7UGP - chains A and C of the 18 polymer chains in the assembly; structure by electron microscopy, 4.20 A resolution (low resolution: residue-level contacts below are approximate; hydrogen-bond / salt-bridge calls are withheld).

== Chain A (and C) ==
Molecule: Envelope glycoprotein gp120
Source organism: Human immunodeficiency virus 1
Notes: chain C of this document is another copy of the same molecule, construct and numbering; everything in this record applies to it too
UniProtKB: Q2N0S5 (Q2N0S5_9HIV1); aligned to UniProt positions 31-473 over residues 32-506 (the alignment contains insertions or deletions, so no single offset holds)
Sequence (443 residues; each row starts with the number of its first residue; note: 34 numbers in that range are skipped by the numbering (no residue carries them; nothing is unmodelled there)):
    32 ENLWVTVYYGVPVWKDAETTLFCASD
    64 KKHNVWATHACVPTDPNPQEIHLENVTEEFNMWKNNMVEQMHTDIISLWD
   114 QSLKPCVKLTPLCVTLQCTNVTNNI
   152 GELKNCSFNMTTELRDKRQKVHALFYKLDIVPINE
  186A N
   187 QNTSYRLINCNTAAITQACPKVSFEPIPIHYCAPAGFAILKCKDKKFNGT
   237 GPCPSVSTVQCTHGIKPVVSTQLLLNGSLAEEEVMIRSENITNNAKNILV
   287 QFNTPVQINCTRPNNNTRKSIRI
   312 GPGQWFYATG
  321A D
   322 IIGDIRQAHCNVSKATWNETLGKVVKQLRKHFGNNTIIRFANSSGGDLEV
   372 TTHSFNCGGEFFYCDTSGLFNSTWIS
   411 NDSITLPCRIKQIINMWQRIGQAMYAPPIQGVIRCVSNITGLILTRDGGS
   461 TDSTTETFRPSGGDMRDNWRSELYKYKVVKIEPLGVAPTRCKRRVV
Sequence notes: conflict Lys-64 (Glu63 in Q2N0S5), Arg-169 (Lys160 in Q2N0S5), His-173 (Tyr164 in Q2N0S5), Ala-174 (Ser165 in Q2N0S5), Lys-178 (Arg169 in Q2N0S5), Ile-181 (Val172 in Q2N0S5), Pro-183 (Gln174 in Q2N0S5), Thr-189 (Lys188 in Q2N0S5), Ser-190 (Glu189 in Q2N0S5), Ala-199 (Ser198 in Q2N0S5), Trp-316 (Ala313 in Q2N0S5), Asn-332 (Thr330 in Q2N0S5), Asp-386 (Asn384 in Q2N0S5), Asp-462 (Asn459 in Q2N0S5), Ser-471 (Gly468 in Q2N0S5), Cys-501 (Ala498 in Q2N0S5)
Disulfides: Cys-119/Cys-205, Cys-126/Cys-196, Cys-218/Cys-247, Cys-228/Cys-239, Cys-296/Cys-331, Cys-378/Cys-445, Cys-385/Cys-418
Glycans and other covalent adducts: N-acetylglucosamine (NAG) linked to Asn-88, Asn-133, Asn-156, Asn-160, Asn-234, Asn-262, Asn-276, Asn-295, Asn-301, Asn-363, Asn-392, Asn-448; glycan linked to Asn-332
From the paper describing this entry:
  - post-translational modification sites: Asn-276

== Interface between chain A and chain C ==
Contacting residue pairs - 19 pairs, chain A then chain C:
  Pro-124(A) / Arg-166(C)
  Cys-126(A) / Glu-164(C)
  Cys-126(A) / Leu-165(C)
  Cys-126(A) / Arg-166(C)
  Cys-126(A) / Pro-313(C)
  Val-127(A) / Arg-166(C)
  Val-127(A) / Asp-167(C)
  Thr-128(A) / Leu-165(C)
  Asn-160(A) / Arg-166(C)
  Met-161(A) / Arg-166(C)
  Thr-162(A) / Arg-166(C)
  Ile-184(A) / Leu-165(C)
  Arg-192(A) / Glu-164(C)
  Cys-196(A) / Glu-164(C)
  Asn-197(A) / Glu-164(C)
  Asn-197(A) / Arg-308(C)
  Ala-199(A) / Pro-313(C)
  Ala-199(A) / Gly-314(C)
  Ala-200(A) / Pro-313(C)
Interface residues without a listed pair, chain A (16 interface residues in all): Thr-123, Arg-169, Thr-198

== In short ==
Chain A and chain C form an interface of 16 and 7 residues respectively. N-acetylglucosamine is covalently
linked to Asn-88(A), Asn-133(A), Asn-156(A), Asn-160(A), Asn-234(A) and Asn-262(A) and 6 more. The paper
reports a modification site at Asn-276(A).
Both chains are Envelope glycoprotein gp120 (Human immunodeficiency virus 1). Entry 7UGP (Cryo-EM structure of
BG24 Fabs with an inferred germline light chain and 10-1074 Fabs in complex ...) was determined by electron
microscopy (same publication as 7UGM, 7UGQ, 7UGN and 7UGO).
